PDB entry 2QEH | X-ray diffraction, 2.10 A resolution | chain A

# Chain A
Molecule: D7R4 Protein
Organism: Anopheles gambiae
UniProt: Q9BIH3 (Q9BIH3_ANOGA); residues 1-144 here correspond to UniProt positions 22-165 (UniProt number = residue number + 21)
Amino-acid sequence (145 residues; numbered 0 to 144; the number before each row is that of its first residue; numbering starts at 0):
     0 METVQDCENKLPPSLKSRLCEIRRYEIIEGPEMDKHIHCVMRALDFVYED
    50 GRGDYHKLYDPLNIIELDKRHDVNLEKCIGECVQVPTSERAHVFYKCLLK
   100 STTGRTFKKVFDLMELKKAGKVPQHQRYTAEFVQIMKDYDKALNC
Construct notes: insertion (0)
Disulfide bonds: C6-C38, C19-C144, C77-C96
Small-molecule neighbours: serotonin (SRO): V3, E7, I21, R22, Y24, H35, I36, V39, Y94, F110, D111, E114, M135

# Summary
Bound to chain A: serotonin.
Chain A is D7R4 Protein (Anopheles gambiae); the structure, Crystal Structure of Anopheles gambiae
D7r4-serotonin complex, was determined by X-ray diffraction together with 2PQL, 2QEB, 2QEO and 2QEV from the
same study.
